PDB entry 1A4G | X-ray diffraction, 2.20 A resolution | chains A and B

[Chain A (and B)]
Protein: Neuraminidase
From: Influenza B virus (STRAIN B/BEIJING/1/87)
Notes: EC 3.2.1.18; chain B of this document is another copy of the same molecule, construct and numbering; everything in this record applies to it too
UniProtKB: P27907 (NRAM_INBBE); numbering as in UniProt (aligned over 76-465)
Sequence (390 residues; numbered 76 to 465; the number before each row is that of its first residue):
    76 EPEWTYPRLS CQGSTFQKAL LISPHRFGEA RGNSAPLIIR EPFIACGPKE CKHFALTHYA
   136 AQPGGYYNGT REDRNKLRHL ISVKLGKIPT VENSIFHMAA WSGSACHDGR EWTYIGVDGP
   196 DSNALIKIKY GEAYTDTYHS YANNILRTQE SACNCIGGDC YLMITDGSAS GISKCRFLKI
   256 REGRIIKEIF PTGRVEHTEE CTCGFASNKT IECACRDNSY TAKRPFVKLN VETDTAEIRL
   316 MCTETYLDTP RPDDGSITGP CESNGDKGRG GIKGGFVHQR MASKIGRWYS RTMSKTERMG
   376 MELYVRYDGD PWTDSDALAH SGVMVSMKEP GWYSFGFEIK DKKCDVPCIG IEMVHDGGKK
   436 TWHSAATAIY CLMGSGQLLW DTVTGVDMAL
Modified / non-standard residues: Asn283 (glycosylation site)
Disulfides: Cys86-Cys419, Cys121-Cys126, Cys181-Cys228, Cys230-Cys235, Cys276-Cys290, Cys278-Cys288, Cys317-Cys336, Cys423-Cys446
Bound ions: Ca2+: Asp292, Thr296, Asp323, Gly343, Gly345
Residues lining bound ligands:
  - N-acetylglucosamine (NAG; 2-acetamido-2-deoxy-beta-D-glucopyranose): Tyr81, Pro82, Arg83, Leu84, Asn283
  - zanamivir (ZMR): Arg115, Glu116, Asp148, Arg149, Arg153, Trp176, Ile220, Arg222, Glu225, Ala244, Glu274, Glu275, Arg291, Asn293, Arg373, Tyr408
UniProt features mapped onto this chain:
  - active site: Asp148 (Proton donor/acceptor), Tyr408 (Nucleophile)
  - binding site (substrate): Arg115, Arg149, Glu274, Glu275, Arg291, Arg373
  - binding site (Ca(2+)): Asp292, Thr296, Asp323, Gly343, Gly345
  - glycosylation (N-linked (GlcNAc...) asparagine): Asn143, Asn283

[Chain A / chain B interface]
Contacting residue pairs (88):
  Gly107(A) with Asn108(B)
  Asn108(A) with Asn108(B)
  Ser109(A) with Asn108(B), hydrogen bond (backbone-side chain)
  Ala110(A) with Ser109(B)
  Leu112(A) with Phe102(B), hydrophobic
  His133(A) with Arg101(B), hydrogen bond (backbone-side chain)
  Tyr134(A) with Leu96(B), hydrogen bond (side chain-backbone); Ile97(B); Ser98(B), hydrogen bond (side chain-backbone); Arg101(B), hydrogen bond (backbone-side chain); Phe102(B), hydrophobic; Ile163(B)
  Ala135(A) with Phe102(B)
  Ala136(A) with Phe102(B)
  Pro138(A) with Arg106(B); Gly107(B); Asn108(B)
  Gly139(A) with Glu104(B); Arg106(B), hydrogen bond (backbone-side chain)
  Gly140(A) with Glu104(B), hydrogen bond (backbone-side chain); Leu465(B)
  Tyr141(A) with Arg101(B); Glu104(B); Gly460(B); Val461(B); Asp462(B), hydrogen bond (side chain-backbone); Leu465(B), hydrophobic
  Tyr142(A) with Arg106(B)
  Asn150(A) with Trp455(B)
  Lys151(A) with Lys93(B), hydrogen bond (backbone-side chain); Trp455(B); Asp456(B), salt bridge
  Leu152(A) with Leu96(B), hydrophobic; Val458(B), hydrophobic; Thr459(B)
  His154(A) with Leu95(B); Leu96(B), hydrogen bond (side chain-backbone)
  Val166(A) with Phe102(B), hydrophobic; Ser109(B); Ile163(B)
  Glu167(A) with Lys162(B), hydrogen bond (backbone-side chain); Thr165(B); Glu167(B); Asn168(B)
  Asn168(A) with Lys162(B), hydrogen bond (backbone-side chain)
  Ser169(A) with Lys162(B), hydrogen bond (backbone-side chain)
  Ile170(A) with Gly161(B); Lys162(B)
  Phe171(A) with Leu95(B), hydrophobic; Gly161(B), hydrogen bond (backbone-backbone); Ile163(B), hydrophobic
  His172(A) with Leu95(B)
  Met173(A) with Ala94(B)
  Ala174(A) with Ala94(B), hydrogen bond (backbone-backbone)
  Trp176(A) with Trp455(B)
  Glu186(A) with Lys417(B), salt bridge
  Asp193(A) with Lys93(B)
  Gly194(A) with Trp455(B)
  Pro195(A) with Trp455(B)
  Asn198(A) with Leu454(B)
  Leu200(A) with Gln92(B); Leu454(B), hydrophobic
  Lys202(A) with Lys93(B), hydrogen bond (side chain-backbone); Met448(B)
  Tyr205(A) with Lys417(B)
  Glu207(A) with Lys124(B); Glu125(B); Cys126(B), hydrogen bond (side chain-backbone); Lys159(B), salt bridge; Ile414(B)
  Ala208(A) with Ile414(B), hydrophobic; Asp416(B)
  Tyr209(A) with Ala94(B); Leu95(B); Ile414(B), hydrophobic; Val421(B); Cys446(B), hydrophobic; Met448(B), hydrophobic
  Thr210(A) with Asp416(B)
  Thr212(A) with Met448(B); Gly449(B); Ser450(B)
  His214(A) with Ser450(B), hydrogen bond (side chain-backbone)
  Glu257(A) with Lys418(B), salt bridge
  Arg259(A) with Cys86(B); Gln87(B); Asp416(B), salt bridge; Cys419(B)
Other interface residues (no listed pair), chain A (46 interface residues in all): Ala199, Asp211
Other interface residues (no listed pair), chain B (50 interface residues in all): His100, Leu160, Lys415, Leu447, Gly451

[Summary]
46 residues of chain A and 50 residues of chain B are in contact, with 18 hydrogen bonds and 5 salt bridges.
Polar contacts include Lys151(A)-Asp456(B), Glu186(A)-Lys417(B) and Glu207(A)-Lys159(B). Bound to chain A:
zanamivir. N-acetylglucosamine is covalently linked to Asn283(A).
Both chains are Neuraminidase (Influenza B virus (STRAIN B/BEIJING/1/87)). Entry 1A4G (Influenza virus
B/beijing/1/87 neuraminidase complexed with zanamivir) was determined by X-ray diffraction, deposited together
with 1A4Q and 1BJI.
